5W3E - chains A and B of the 6 polymer chains in the assembly; structure by electron microscopy, 2.53 A resolution.

# Chain A
Name: viral protein 1
From: Human rhinovirus 14
UniProt: P03303 (POLG_HRV14); residues 1-289 here correspond to UniProt positions 568-856 (UniProt number = residue number + 567)
Chain sequence (289 residues; row label = number of the first residue in the row):
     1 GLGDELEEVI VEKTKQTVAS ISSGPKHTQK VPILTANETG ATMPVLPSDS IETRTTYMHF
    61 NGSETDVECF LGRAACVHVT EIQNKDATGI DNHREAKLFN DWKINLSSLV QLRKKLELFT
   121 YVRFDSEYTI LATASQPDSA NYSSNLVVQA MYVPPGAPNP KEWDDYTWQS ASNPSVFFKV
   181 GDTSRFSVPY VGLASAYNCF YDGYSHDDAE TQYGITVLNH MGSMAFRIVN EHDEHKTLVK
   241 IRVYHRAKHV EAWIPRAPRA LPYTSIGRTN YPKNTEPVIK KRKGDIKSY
Unresolved in the structure: 1-15
UniProt features mapped onto this chain:
  - site: Tyr-289 (Cleavage)

# Chain B
Name: viral protein 3
From: Human rhinovirus 14
UniProt: P03303 (POLG_HRV14); residues 1-236 here correspond to UniProt positions 332-567 (UniProt number = residue number + 331)
Chain sequence (236 residues; each row starts with the number of its first residue):
     1 GLPTTTLPGS GQFLTTDDRQ SPSALPNYEP TPRIHIPGKV HNLLEIIQVD TLIPMNNTHT
    61 KDEVNSYLIP LNANRQNEQV FGTNLFIGDG VFKTTLLGEI VQYYTHWSGS LRFSLMYTGP
   121 ALSSAKLILA YTPPGARGPQ DRREAMLGTH VVWDIGLQST IVMTIPWTSG VQFRYTDPDT
   181 YTSAGFLSCW YQTSLILPPE TTGQVYLLSF ISACPDFKLR LMKDTQTISQ TVALTE
UniProt features mapped onto this chain:
  - region: Ala-233 to Glu-236 (Amphipathic alpha-helix)

# How chain A and chain B interact
Pairs across the interface (194):
  Ala-19(A) with Asp-216(B)
  Ile-33(A) with Val-151(B), hydrophobic; Thr-160(B); Ile-161(B); Val-162(B), hydrogen bond (backbone-backbone)
  Leu-34(A) with Trp-153(B); Gln-158(B); Thr-160(B); Ile-161(B), hydrophobic
  Thr-35(A) with Gln-158(B); Ser-159(B); Thr-160(B), hydrogen bond (backbone-backbone); Val-162(B)
  Ala-36(A) with Thr-160(B)
  Asn-37(A) with Asp-50(B); Ser-114(B); Met-116(B); Thr-160(B), hydrogen bond (backbone-side chain); Phe-210(B)
  Glu-38(A) with Met-116(B); Ser-159(B)
  Thr-42(A) with Gln-48(B); Val-49(B); Asp-50(B), hydrogen bond; Ser-212(B)
  Met-43(A) with Arg-112(B), hydrogen bond (backbone-side chain)
  Pro-44(A) with Arg-112(B)
  Val-45(A) with Arg-112(B), hydrogen bond (backbone-side chain); Val-162(B), hydrophobic; Cys-214(B), hydrogen bond (backbone-side chain)
  Leu-46(A) with Thr-164(B); Pro-215(B), hydrophobic
  Pro-47(A) with Ser-110(B); Thr-164(B)
  Ser-50(A) with Thr-164(B)
  Ile-51(A) with Thr-149(B); Pro-166(B), hydrophobic
  Met-58(A) with Asp-216(B); Lys-218(B)
  Phe-60(A) with Leu-44(B), hydrophobic; Lys-218(B); Leu-219(B)
  Gly-62(A) with Asn-42(B), hydrogen bond (backbone-side chain); Leu-44(B)
  Glu-64(A) with Tyr-104(B), hydrogen bond (backbone-side chain); Arg-220(B); Leu-221(B), hydrogen bond (side chain-backbone); Met-222(B), hydrogen bond (side chain-backbone)
  Thr-65(A) with Asn-42(B), hydrogen bond; Leu-43(B), hydrogen bond (backbone-backbone); Leu-44(B); Tyr-104(B); Leu-219(B)
  Asp-66(A) with His-41(B); Asn-42(B), hydrogen bond (backbone-side chain)
  Val-67(A) with Val-40(B); His-41(B), hydrogen bond (backbone-backbone); Asn-42(B)
  Cys-69(A) with Met-222(B)
  Phe-70(A) with Leu-43(B), hydrophobic; Tyr-103(B), hydrophobic; Tyr-104(B); Met-222(B)
  Arg-73(A) with Thr-15(B); Thr-16(B); Met-222(B)
  Ala-74(A) with Phe-13(B), hydrophobic; Thr-15(B), hydrogen bond (backbone-backbone)
  Asn-105(A) with Glu-236(B), hydrogen bond
  Ser-107(A) with Leu-234(B)
  Ser-108(A) with Gln-230(B), hydrogen bond (backbone-side chain); Ala-233(B); Leu-234(B), hydrogen bond (side chain-backbone)
  Leu-109(A) with Gln-230(B); Ala-233(B), hydrophobic
  Val-110(A) with Ile-228(B); Ser-229(B); Gln-230(B), hydrogen bond (backbone-side chain)
  Gln-111(A) with Asp-224(B)
  Arg-113(A) with Leu-234(B)
  Lys-114(A) with Glu-99(B), salt bridge; Tyr-103(B), hydrogen bond; Thr-227(B); Ile-228(B)
  Lys-115(A) with Tyr-103(B); Met-222(B)
  Phe-119(A) with Val-40(B), hydrophobic; Leu-43(B), hydrophobic
  Arg-123(A) with Pro-30(B); Thr-31(B), hydrogen bond (side chain-backbone); Pro-32(B); Arg-33(B)
  Glu-127(A) with Ser-21(B)
  Thr-129(A) with Phe-13(B)
  Pro-174(A) with Ala-24(B); Leu-25(B), hydrophobic
  Arg-185(A) with Phe-13(B); Ser-21(B); Pro-22(B)
  Phe-186(A) with Ser-21(B); Pro-22(B); Ala-24(B), hydrophobic
  Ser-187(A) with Ser-21(B), hydrogen bond (backbone-side chain); Pro-22(B), hydrogen bond (backbone-backbone); Ser-23(B); Ala-24(B), hydrogen bond (backbone-backbone)
  Val-188(A) with Leu-25(B), hydrophobic
  Pro-189(A) with Ser-23(B); Leu-25(B); Tyr-28(B), hydrophobic
  Tyr-190(A) with Tyr-28(B); Pro-30(B); Thr-31(B)
  Val-191(A) with Leu-25(B), hydrophobic; Tyr-28(B)
  Gly-192(A) with Thr-31(B), hydrogen bond (backbone-side chain)
  Leu-193(A) with Thr-31(B), hydrogen bond (backbone-side chain)
  Ala-194(A) with Thr-31(B)
  Ser-195(A) with Thr-31(B); Pro-32(B), hydrogen bond (side chain-backbone); Arg-33(B); Ile-34(B), hydrogen bond (side chain-backbone)
  Tyr-244(A) with Phe-13(B), hydrophobic
  Arg-246(A) with Asp-17(B); Asp-18(B), salt bridge; Arg-19(B), hydrogen bond (side chain-backbone)
  Lys-248(A) with Ser-21(B), hydrogen bond
  Glu-251(A) with Arg-33(B), salt bridge; Lys-39(B)
  Ala-252(A) with Lys-39(B); Val-40(B), hydrogen bond (backbone-backbone)
  Trp-253(A) with Ile-36(B), hydrogen bond (side chain-backbone); Pro-37(B); Gly-38(B); Lys-39(B)
  Ile-254(A) with Pro-37(B); Gly-38(B), hydrogen bond (backbone-backbone)
  Pro-255(A) with Gly-38(B); Val-40(B); Ile-46(B), hydrophobic
  Pro-258(A) with Leu-96(B); Glu-99(B)
  Arg-259(A) with Thr-227(B)
  Leu-261(A) with Ile-228(B)
  Tyr-263(A) with Leu-234(B), hydrophobic
  Thr-264(A) with Leu-234(B)
  Ser-265(A) with Leu-234(B); Thr-235(B)
  Ile-266(A) with Leu-234(B); Thr-235(B), hydrogen bond (backbone-backbone); Glu-236(B)
  Arg-268(A) with Glu-236(B), hydrogen bond (side chain-backbone)
  Pro-277(A) with Thr-60(B); Asp-62(B)
  Val-278(A) with Asp-62(B), hydrogen bond (backbone-side chain); Thr-94(B)
  Ile-279(A) with Pro-54(B), hydrophobic; Asn-57(B); Asp-62(B), hydrogen bond (backbone-side chain); Ser-66(B); Thr-94(B)
  Lys-280(A) with Asn-57(B), hydrogen bond (backbone-side chain); Asp-89(B); Lys-93(B)
  Lys-281(A) with Asn-57(B); Thr-58(B), hydrogen bond (side chain-backbone); His-59(B); Thr-60(B)
  Arg-282(A) with Met-55(B), hydrogen bond (side chain-backbone); Asn-57(B), hydrogen bond (backbone-backbone); Gly-82(B), hydrogen bond (side chain-backbone); Val-91(B)
  Asp-285(A) with Thr-58(B)
  Ile-286(A) with Met-55(B); Asn-56(B); Thr-58(B); Ile-69(B), hydrophobic; Val-80(B); Phe-81(B); Gly-82(B), hydrogen bond (backbone-backbone)
  Lys-287(A) with Gln-79(B), hydrogen bond (backbone-side chain); Gly-82(B)
  Ser-288(A) with Gly-82(B); Thr-83(B)
  Tyr-289(A) with Gln-79(B), hydrogen bond; Gly-82(B); Thr-83(B); Asn-84(B), hydrogen bond (backbone-side chain); Gly-138(B); Pro-139(B), hydrogen bond (side chain-backbone); Gln-140(B); Phe-186(B), hydrophobic; Leu-187(B); Ser-188(B)
Also at the interface, not in a pair above, chain A (86 interface residues in all): Ala-41, Lys-103, Leu-118, Tyr-121, Ala-196, Arg-256, Pro-262, Gly-284
Also at the interface, not in a pair above, chain B (104 interface residues in all): Leu-14, Lys-61, Tyr-67, Pro-70, Glu-78, Gly-90, Asp-154, Phe-173, Trp-190, Phe-217, Thr-225

# In short
86 residues of chain A and 104 residues of chain B are in contact, with 48 hydrogen bonds and 3 salt bridges.
Polar pairs include Lys-114(A)/Glu-99(B), Arg-246(A)/Asp-18(B) and Glu-251(A)/Arg-33(B).
Chain A is viral protein 1 and chain B is viral protein 3, both from Human rhinovirus 14; the structure,
CryoEM structure of rhinovirus B14 in complex with C5 Fab (33 degrees Celsius, molar ratio 1:3 ..., was
determined by electron microscopy together with 5W3L, 5W3M and 5W3O from the same study.
